8XH7 - chains C and F of the 6 polymer chains in the assembly; structure by electron microscopy, 3.52 A resolution.

== Chain C (and F) ==
Protein: Latent membrane protein 1
Source organism: human gammaherpesvirus 4
Notes: chain F of this document is another copy of the same molecule, construct and numbering; everything in this record applies to it too
UniProt: Q7T6U2 (Q7T6U2_EBVG); residues 24-185 here = UniProt positions 24-185
Sequence (162 residues; each row starts with the number of its first residue):
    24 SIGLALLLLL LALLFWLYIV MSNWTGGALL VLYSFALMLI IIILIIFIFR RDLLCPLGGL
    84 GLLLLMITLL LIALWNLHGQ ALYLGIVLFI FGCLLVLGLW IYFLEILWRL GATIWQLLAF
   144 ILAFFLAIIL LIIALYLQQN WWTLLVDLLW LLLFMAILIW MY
Not modelled in the structure: 185
What the authors report for this chain:
  - self-association interface (contacts with another copy of this molecule): Leu-33, Leu-36, Leu-37, Leu-40, Met-44, Leu-107, Val-110, Trp-164, Leu-167, Leu-171

== Interface between chain C and chain F ==
Pairs across the interface - 14 pairs, chain C then chain F:
  Leu-33(C) / Leu-36(F)  hydrophobic
  Leu-36(C) / Leu-33(F)  hydrophobic
  Leu-36(C) / Leu-37(F)  hydrophobic
  Leu-37(C) / Leu-40(F)  hydrophobic
  Leu-40(C) / Leu-37(F)  hydrophobic
  Leu-40(C) / Leu-40(F)  hydrophobic
  Tyr-41(C) / Leu-40(F)
  Tyr-41(C) / Met-44(F)  hydrophobic
  Met-44(C) / Leu-40(F)  hydrophobic
  Met-44(C) / Tyr-41(F)  hydrophobic
  Met-44(C) / Met-44(F)  hydrophobic
  Met-44(C) / Trp-47(F)
  Trp-47(C) / Ser-45(F)
  Trp-47(C) / Trp-47(F)

== Summary ==
Chain C and chain F form an interface of 7 and 8 residues respectively. The paper reports a self-association
interface involving Leu-33(C), Leu-36(C) and Leu-37(C) among others.
Both chains are Latent membrane protein 1 (human gammaherpesvirus 4). Entry 8XH7 (Structure of EBV LMP1
oligomer) was determined by electron microscopy, deposited together with 8XH6.
